Entry 5EIA (X-ray diffraction, 2.70 A resolution); this record covers chains A and B.

== Chain A (and B) ==
Name: Acetylcholinesterase
Organism: Mus musculus
Notes: EC 3.1.1.7; chain B of this document is another copy of the same molecule, construct and numbering; everything in this record applies to it too
Reference sequence: P21836 (ACES_MOUSE); residues 1-543 here correspond to UniProt positions 32-574 (UniProt number = residue number + 31)
Chain sequence (543 residues; numbered 1 to 543; the number before each row is that of its first residue):
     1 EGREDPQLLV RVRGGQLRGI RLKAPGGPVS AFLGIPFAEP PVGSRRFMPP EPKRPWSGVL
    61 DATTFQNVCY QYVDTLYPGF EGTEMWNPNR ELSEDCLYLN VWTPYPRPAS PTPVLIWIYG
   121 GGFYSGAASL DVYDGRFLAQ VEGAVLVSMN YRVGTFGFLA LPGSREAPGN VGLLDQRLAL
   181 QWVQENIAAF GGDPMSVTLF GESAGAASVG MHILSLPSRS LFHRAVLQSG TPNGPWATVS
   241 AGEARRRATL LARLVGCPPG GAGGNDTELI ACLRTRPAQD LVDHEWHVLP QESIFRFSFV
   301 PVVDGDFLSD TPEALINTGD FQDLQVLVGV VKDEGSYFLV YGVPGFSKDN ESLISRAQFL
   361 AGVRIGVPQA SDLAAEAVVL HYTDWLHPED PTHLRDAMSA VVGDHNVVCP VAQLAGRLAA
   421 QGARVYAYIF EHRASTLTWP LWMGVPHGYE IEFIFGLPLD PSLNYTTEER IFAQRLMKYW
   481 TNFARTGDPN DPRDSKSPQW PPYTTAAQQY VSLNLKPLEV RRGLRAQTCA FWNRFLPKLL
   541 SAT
Not modelled in the structure: 260-264 (chain B: 1-3, 259-264)
Disulfide bonds: Cys69-Cys96, Cys257-Cys272, Cys409-Cys529
Covalently attached groups: N-acetylglucosamine (NAG) linked to Asn350, Asn464
Modified residues: Asn350 (asparagine); Asn464 (asparagine)
Small-molecule neighbours: anti TZ2PA5 (5O2; 6-phenyl-5-[5-[1-[2-(1,2,3,4-tetrahydroacridin-9-ylamino)ethyl]-1,2,3-triazol-4-yl]pentyl]phenanthridin-5-ium-3,8-diamine): Tyr72, Asp74, Leu76, Gly82, Trp86, Gly120, Gly121, Tyr124, Ser125, Tyr133, Glu202, Trp286, His287, Leu289, Gln291, Glu292, Ser293, Phe297, Tyr337, Phe338, Tyr341, Trp439, His447, Gly448, Tyr449, Ile451
Swiss-Prot annotation at these positions:
  - active site: Ser203 (Acyl-ester intermediate), Glu334 (Charge relay system), His447 (Charge relay system)
  - glycosylation (N-linked (GlcNAc...) asparagine): Asn265, Asn350, Asn464

== Interface between chain A and chain B ==
Residue-residue contacts - 41 pairs, chain A then chain B:
  Leu373(A) - Phe535(B)  hydrophobic
  Leu373(A) - Lys538(B)
  Leu373(A) - Leu539(B)  hydrophobic
  Glu376(A) - Lys538(B)  salt bridge
  Ala377(A) - Phe535(B)  hydrophobic
  Leu380(A) - Arg534(B)
  Leu380(A) - Phe535(B)  hydrophobic
  His381(A) - Gln527(B)
  Thr383(A) - Gln527(B)  hydrogen bond (backbone-side chain)
  Asp384(A) - Gln527(B)
  Trp385(A) - Gln508(B)  hydrogen bond (backbone-side chain)
  Trp385(A) - Ala526(B)
  Trp385(A) - Gln527(B)  hydrogen bond (backbone-side chain)
  Trp385(A) - Ala530(B)
  Trp385(A) - Arg534(B)
  Leu386(A) - Ala506(B)
  Leu386(A) - Gln508(B)
  Leu386(A) - Arg522(B)
  Leu386(A) - Gly523(B)
  His387(A) - Arg522(B)
  Gln508(A) - Trp385(B)  hydrogen bond (side chain-backbone)
  Gln508(A) - Leu386(B)
  Arg522(A) - Leu386(B)
  Gly523(A) - Leu386(B)
  Ala526(A) - Trp385(B)
  Gln527(A) - His381(B)
  Gln527(A) - Thr383(B)  hydrogen bond (side chain-backbone)
  Gln527(A) - Asp384(B)
  Gln527(A) - Trp385(B)  hydrogen bond (side chain-backbone)
  Ala530(A) - Trp385(B)
  Arg534(A) - Leu380(B)
  Arg534(A) - Trp385(B)
  Phe535(A) - Ala377(B)  hydrophobic
  Phe535(A) - Leu380(B)  hydrophobic
  Phe535(A) - Phe535(B)  hydrophobic
  Lys538(A) - Leu373(B)
  Lys538(A) - Glu376(B)  salt bridge
  Leu539(A) - Leu373(B)  hydrophobic
  Leu539(A) - Leu539(B)  hydrophobic
  Ala542(A) - Leu373(B)  hydrophobic
  Thr543(A) - Thr543(B)
Also at the interface, not in a pair above, chain A (23 interface residues in all): Ala506
Also at the interface, not in a pair above, chain B (22 interface residues in all): Ala507

== Summary ==
The interface between chain A and chain B involves 23 residues on one side and 22 on the other, with 6
hydrogen bonds and 2 salt bridges. Polar pairs include Glu376(A)-Lys538(B), Thr383(A)-Gln527(B) and
Trp385(A)-Gln508(B). Ligands of chain A: anti TZ2PA5.
Chain A and chain B are both Acetylcholinesterase (Mus musculus); the structure, mACHE-anti TZ2PA5 complex
from a 1:6 mixture of the syn/anti isomers, was determined by X-ray diffraction together with 5EHN, 5EHQ,
5EHZ, 5EIE and 5EIH from the same study.
